8H67 - chains B and G of the 15 polymer chains in the assembly; structure by electron microscopy, 3.80 A resolution.

== Chain B ==
Molecule: Crispr RNA
Sequence (71 nucleotides; row label = number of the first residue in the row):
     1 UGAGCACUUU AUCACCGUGU CCCCAAUCUG GAUAUUUUGU GUGUGUCCAA ACCAUUGAUG
    61 CCGUAAGGCG U
Unresolved in the structure: 39-71

== Chain G ==
Molecule: CRISPR associated protein Cas7
Source organism: Synechocystis sp. PCC 6714
Reference sequence: A0A068N458 (A0A068N458_SYNY4); numbering as in UniProt (aligned over 1-301)
Chain sequence (301 residues; row label = number of the first residue in the row):
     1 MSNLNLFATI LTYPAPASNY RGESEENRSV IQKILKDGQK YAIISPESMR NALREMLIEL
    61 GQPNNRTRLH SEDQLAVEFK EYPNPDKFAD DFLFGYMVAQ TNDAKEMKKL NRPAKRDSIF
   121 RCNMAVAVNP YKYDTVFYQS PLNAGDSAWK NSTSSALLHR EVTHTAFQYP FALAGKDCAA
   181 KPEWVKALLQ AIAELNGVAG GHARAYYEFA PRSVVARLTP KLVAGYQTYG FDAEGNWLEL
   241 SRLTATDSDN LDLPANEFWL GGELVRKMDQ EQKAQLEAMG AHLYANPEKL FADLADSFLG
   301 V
Unresolved in the structure: 1-2

== Chain B / chain G interface ==
Contacting residue pairs - 31 pairs, chain B then chain G:
  C16(B) / Met-97(G)  sugar contact
  C16(B) / Arg-116(G)  hydrogen bond to the phosphate
  G17(B) / Met-97(G)  hydrogen bond to the sugar
  G17(B) / Arg-116(G)  salt bridge to the phosphate
  U18(B) / Arg-54(G)  phosphate contact
  U18(B) / Tyr-96(G)  phosphate contact
  U18(B) / Arg-116(G)  salt bridge to the phosphate
  G19(B) / Arg-54(G)  salt bridge to the phosphate
  G19(B) / Arg-68(G)  hydrogen bond to the phosphate
  U20(B) / Tyr-20(G)  sugar contact
  U20(B) / Arg-21(G)  hydrogen bond to the base
  U20(B) / Glu-23(G)  base contact
  U20(B) / Ser-45(G)  base contact
  U20(B) / Glu-47(G)  base contact
  U20(B) / Asn-51(G)  phosphate contact
  U20(B) / Arg-68(G)  hydrogen bond to the phosphate
  U20(B) / Leu-75(G)  sugar contact
  C21(B) / Tyr-20(G)  hydrogen bond to the phosphate
  C21(B) / Glu-23(G)  base contact
  C21(B) / Gly-200(G)  phosphate contact
  C22(B) / Gly-200(G)  phosphate contact
  C22(B) / Gly-201(G)  hydrogen bond to the phosphate
  C23(B) / Arg-204(G)  salt bridge to the phosphate
  C24(B) / Tyr-138(G)  base contact
  C24(B) / Ser-140(G)  hydrogen bond to the base
  C24(B) / Pro-141(G)  sugar contact
  C24(B) / Arg-204(G)  salt bridge to the phosphate
  A25(B) / Phe-137(G)  base contact
  A25(B) / Tyr-138(G)  base contact
  A25(B) / Gln-139(G)  hydrogen bond to the base
  A25(B) / Pro-141(G)  phosphate contact
Also at the interface, not in a pair above, chain G (25 interface residues in all): Ser-48, Arg-50, Lys-115, Ala-199, Ala-203

== Summary ==
The interface between chain B and chain G involves 10 residues on one side and 25 on the other; the contacts
include 9 hydrogen bonds and 5 salt bridges. Among the polar pairs are U20(B)/Arg-21(G), C24(B)/Ser-140(G) and
A25(B)/Gln-139(G).
Chain B is Crispr RNA and chain G is CRISPR associated protein Cas7 (Synechocystis sp. PCC 6714); the
structure, type I-B Cascade bound to a PAM-containing dsDNA target at 3.8 angstrom resolution, was determined
by electron microscopy together with 8IP0 from the same study.
